PDB entry 8D3B | X-ray diffraction, 3.30 A resolution | chains D and E of the 6 polymer chains in the assembly

== Chain D (and E) ==
Name: Capsid protein p24
From: Human immunodeficiency virus 1
Notes: chain E of this document is another copy of the same molecule, construct and numbering; everything in this record applies to it too
UniProt: B6DRA0 (B6DRA0_9HIV1); the construct has insertions or renumbered stretches relative to UniProt, so the offset changes along the chain: 1-119 = UniProt 133-251; 121-232 = UniProt 252-363
Sequence (232 residues; each row starts with the number of its first residue):
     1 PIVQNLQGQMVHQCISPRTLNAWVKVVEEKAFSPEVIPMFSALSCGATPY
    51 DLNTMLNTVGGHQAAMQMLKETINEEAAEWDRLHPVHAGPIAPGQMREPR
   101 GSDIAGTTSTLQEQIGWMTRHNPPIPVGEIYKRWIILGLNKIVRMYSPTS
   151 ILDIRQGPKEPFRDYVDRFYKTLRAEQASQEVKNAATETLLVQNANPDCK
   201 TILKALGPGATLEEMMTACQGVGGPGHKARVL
Disordered / not traced: 85-95, 119-122, 177-188, 221-232 (chain E: 88-95, 119-122, 177-188, 221-232)
Sequence notes: engineered mutation Cys-14 (Ala146 in B6DRA0), Cys-45 (Glu177 in B6DRA0), Tyr-50 (Gln182 in B6DRA0), Ala-185 (Trp316 in B6DRA0), Ala-186 (Met317 in B6DRA0); insertion (120)
Disulfides: Cys-199/Cys-219
What the authors report for this chain:
  - mutagenesis - Q50Y: unchanged stability
  - mutagenesis - Q50Y: unchanged binding to IP6

== Interface between chain D and chain E ==
Disulfides between the chains: Cys-14(D)/Cys-45(E)
Contacting residue pairs - 41 pairs, chain D then chain E:
  Leu-6(D) with Gln-4(E); Asn-5(E)
  Gln-7(D) with Gln-4(E)
  His-12(D) with Cys-45(E)
  Cys-14(D) with Cys-45(E), disulfide
  Pro-17(D) with Thr-19(E)
  Arg-18(D) with Arg-18(E)
  Leu-20(D) with Ala-42(E), hydrophobic
  Val-24(D) with Met-39(E), hydrophobic
  Lys-25(D) with Glu-29(E), salt bridge
  Glu-28(D) with Lys-30(E), salt bridge
  Thr-54(D) with Ala-42(E)
  Asn-57(D) with Pro-38(E); Arg-174(E), hydrogen bond (backbone-side chain)
  Thr-58(D) with Glu-35(E); Met-39(E)
  Val-59(D) with Arg-174(E), hydrogen bond (backbone-side chain)
  Gly-60(D) with Glu-35(E); Arg-174(E)
  His-62(D) with Asp-167(E)
  Gln-63(D) with Asp-167(E); Tyr-170(E); Arg-174(E)
  Ala-64(D) with Val-166(E), hydrophobic; Asp-167(E), hydrogen bond (backbone-side chain); Leu-212(E)
  Gln-67(D) with Tyr-170(E); Leu-212(E)
  Met-68(D) with Leu-212(E), hydrophobic; Glu-213(E); Met-216(E), hydrophobic
  Glu-71(D) with Thr-211(E); Leu-212(E), hydrogen bond (side chain-backbone)
  Lys-141(D) with Glu-213(E), salt bridge
  Met-145(D) with Arg-163(E); Glu-213(E); Met-216(E), hydrophobic; Thr-217(E); Gln-220(E), hydrogen bond (backbone-side chain)
  Tyr-146(D) with Arg-163(E); Met-216(E)
Also at the interface, not in a pair above, chain D (26 interface residues in all): Tyr-50, Glu-75
Also at the interface, not in a pair above, chain E (26 interface residues in all): Ser-41, Leu-43, Gly-46, Lys-171

== In short ==
Chain D and chain E each contribute 26 residues to their interface, with 1 disulfide bond, 5 hydrogen bonds
and 3 salt bridges. Polar pairs include Lys-25(D)/Glu-29(E), Glu-28(D)/Lys-30(E) and Lys-141(D)/Glu-213(E).
The paper reports that Q50Y of chain D leaves stability unchanged; Q50Y of chain D leaves binding to IP6
unchanged.
Both chains are Capsid protein p24 (Human immunodeficiency virus 1). Entry 8D3B (Hexameric HIV-1 (M-group)
Q50Y/R120 mutant) was determined by X-ray diffraction together with 7QDF, 7T12, 7T13, 7T14 and 7T15 from the
same study.
